Entry 8UXZ (electron microscopy, 3.20 A resolution); this record covers chains D and G of the 9 polymer chains in the assembly.

Chain D:
Name: Acetyl-coenzyme A carboxylase carboxyl transferase subunit beta
Organism: Escherichia coli
Notes: EC 2.1.3.15
Reference sequence: P0A9Q5 (ACCD_ECOLI); residues 2-285 here = UniProt positions 2-285
Sequence (284 residues; row label = number of the first residue in the row):
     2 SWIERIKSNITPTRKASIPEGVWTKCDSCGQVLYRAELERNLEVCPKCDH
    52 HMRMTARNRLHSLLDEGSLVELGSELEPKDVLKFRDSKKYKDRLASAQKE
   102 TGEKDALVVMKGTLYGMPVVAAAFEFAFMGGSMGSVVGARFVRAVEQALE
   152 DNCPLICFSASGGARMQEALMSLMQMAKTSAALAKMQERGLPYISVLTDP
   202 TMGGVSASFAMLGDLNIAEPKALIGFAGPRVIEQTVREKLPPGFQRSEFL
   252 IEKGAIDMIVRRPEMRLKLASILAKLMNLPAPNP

Chain G:
Name: Biotin carboxylase
Organism: Escherichia coli
Notes: EC 6.3.4.14
Reference sequence: P24182 (ACCC_ECOLI); numbering as in UniProt (aligned over 1-446)
Sequence (446 residues; row label = number of the first residue in the row):
     1 MLDKIVIANRGEIALRILRACKELGIKTVAVHSSADRDLKHVLLADETVC
    51 IGPAPSVKSYLNIPAIISAAEITGAVAIHPGYGFLSENANFAEQVERSGF
   101 IFIGPKAETIRLMGDKVSAIAAMKKAGVPCVPGSDGPLGDDMDKNRAIAK
   151 RIGYPVIIKASGGGGGRGMRVVRGDAELAQSISMTRAEAKAAFSNDMVYM
   201 EKYLENPRHVEIQVLADGQGNAIYLAERDCSMQRRHQKVVEEAPAPGITP
   251 ELRRYIGERCAKACVDIGYRGAGTFEFLFENGEFYFIEMNTRIQVEHPVT
   301 EMITGVDLIKEQLRIAAGQPLSIKQEEVHVRGHAVECRINAEDPNTFLPS
   351 PGKITRFHAPGGFGVRWESHIYAGYTVPPYYDSMIGKLICYGENRDVAIA
   401 RMKNALQELIIDGIKTNVDLQIRIMNDENFQHGGTNIHYLEKKLGL
Curated features (UniProtKB/Swiss-Prot):
  - active site: R292
  - binding site (ATP): K116, K159, G165, G166, E201 to L204, H209, H236, E276, E288
  - binding site (hydrogencarbonate): K238, R292, V295, R338
  - binding site (Mg(2+)): E276, E288, N290
  - binding site (Mn(2+)): E276, E288, N290
  - binding site (biotin): R338
  - mutagenesis: R19 (R19E: Loss of homodimerization. No effect on ATP binding), E23 (E23R: Loss of homodimerization. No effect on ATP binding), E296 (E296A: Severe reduction in catalytic activity), R338 (R338A: Severe reduction in catalytic activity), F363 (F363A: Loss of homodimerization. No effect on ATP binding), R366 (R366E: Loss of homodimerization. No effect on ATP binding)

Interface between chain D and chain G:
Contacting residue pairs (8; chain D residue first):
  S2(D) with R356(G)
  W3(D) with Q407(G); E408(G), hydrogen bond (side chain-backbone); I410(G)
  I4(D) with R356(G); H358(G); I410(G), hydrophobic
  E5(D) with R356(G), salt bridge

Summary:
The interface between chain D and chain G involves 4 residues on one side and 5 on the other, with 1 hydrogen
bond and 1 salt bridge. Polar pairs include E5(D)-R356(G) and W3(D)-E408(G).
Chain D is Acetyl-coenzyme A carboxylase carboxyl transferase subunit beta and chain G is Biotin carboxylase,
both from Escherichia coli; the structure, E. coli acetyl-CoA carboxylase, wide stacked local reconstruction,
3.20 Angstrom, was determined by electron microscopy.
